PDB entry 8WMH | electron microscopy, 2.60 A resolution | chains A and O of the 4 polymer chains in the assembly

== Chain A ==
Molecule: deadCbCas9
Notes: engineered mutation(s): D9A, H837A
Chain sequence (1442 residues; row label = number of the first residue in the row):
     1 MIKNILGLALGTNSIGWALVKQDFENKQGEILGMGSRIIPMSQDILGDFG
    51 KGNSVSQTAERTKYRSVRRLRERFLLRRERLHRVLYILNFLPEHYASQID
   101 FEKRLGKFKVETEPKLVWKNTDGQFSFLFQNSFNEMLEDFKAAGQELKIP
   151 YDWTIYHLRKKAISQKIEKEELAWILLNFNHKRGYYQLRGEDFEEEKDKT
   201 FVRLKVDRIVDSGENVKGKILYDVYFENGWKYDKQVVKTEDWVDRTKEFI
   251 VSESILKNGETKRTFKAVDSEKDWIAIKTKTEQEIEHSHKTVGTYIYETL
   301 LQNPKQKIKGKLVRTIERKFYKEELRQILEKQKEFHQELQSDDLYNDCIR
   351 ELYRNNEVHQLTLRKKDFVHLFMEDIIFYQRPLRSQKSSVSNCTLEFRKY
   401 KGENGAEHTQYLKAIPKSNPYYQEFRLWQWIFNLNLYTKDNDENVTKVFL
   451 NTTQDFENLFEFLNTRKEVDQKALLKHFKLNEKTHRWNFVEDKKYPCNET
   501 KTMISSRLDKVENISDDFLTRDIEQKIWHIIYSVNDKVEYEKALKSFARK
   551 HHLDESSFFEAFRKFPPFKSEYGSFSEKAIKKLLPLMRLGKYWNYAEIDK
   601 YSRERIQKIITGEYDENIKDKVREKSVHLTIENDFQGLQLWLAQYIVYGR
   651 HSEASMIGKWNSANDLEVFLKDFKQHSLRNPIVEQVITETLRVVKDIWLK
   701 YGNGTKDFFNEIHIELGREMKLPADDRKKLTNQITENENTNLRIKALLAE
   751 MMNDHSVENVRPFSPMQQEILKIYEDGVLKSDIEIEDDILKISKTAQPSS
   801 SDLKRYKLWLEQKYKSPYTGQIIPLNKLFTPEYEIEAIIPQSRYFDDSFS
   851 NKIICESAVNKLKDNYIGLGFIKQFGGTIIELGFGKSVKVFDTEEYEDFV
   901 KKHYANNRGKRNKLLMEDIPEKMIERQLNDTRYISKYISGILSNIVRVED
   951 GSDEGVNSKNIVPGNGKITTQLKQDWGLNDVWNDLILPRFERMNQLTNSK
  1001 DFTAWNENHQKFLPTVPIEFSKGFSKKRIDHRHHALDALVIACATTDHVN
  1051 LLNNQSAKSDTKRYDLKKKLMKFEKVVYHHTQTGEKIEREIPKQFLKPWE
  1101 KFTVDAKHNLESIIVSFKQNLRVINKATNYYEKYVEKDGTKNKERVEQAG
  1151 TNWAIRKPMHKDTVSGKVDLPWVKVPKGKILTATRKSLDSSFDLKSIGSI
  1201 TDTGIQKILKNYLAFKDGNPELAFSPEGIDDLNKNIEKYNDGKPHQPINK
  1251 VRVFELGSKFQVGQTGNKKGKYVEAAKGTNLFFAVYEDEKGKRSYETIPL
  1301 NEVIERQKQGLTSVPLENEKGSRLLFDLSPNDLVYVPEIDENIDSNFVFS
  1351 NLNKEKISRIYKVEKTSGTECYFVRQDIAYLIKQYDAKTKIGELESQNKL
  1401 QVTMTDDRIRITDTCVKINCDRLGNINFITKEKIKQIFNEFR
Unresolved in the structure: 718-929, 1074-1091, 1429-1442

== Chain O ==
Molecule: sgRNA
Sequence (127 nucleotides; each row starts with the number of its first residue):
     1 GAGAAUGUCGGGGAGCCGAGGUUGUGAAUUGCUUUCAAAAAUUAUUGAGA
    51 AAUAAUUUUGAAAAGCAAUUCACAAUAAGGAUUAUUCCGUUGUGAAAACA
   101 UUCAAGGCGGGGCAACUCGCCUUUUUU
Unresolved in the structure: 1-12, 38-59, 124-127

== How chain A and chain O interact ==
Pairs across the interface - 272 pairs, chain A then chain O:
  Ser56(A) - G13(O)  hydrogen bond to the phosphate
  Thr58(A) - G13(O)  hydrogen bond to the phosphate
  Thr58(A) - U91(O)  sugar contact
  Arg61(A) - G89(O)  salt bridge to the phosphate
  Arg61(A) - U90(O)  salt bridge to the phosphate
  Arg61(A) - U91(O)  sugar contact
  Thr62(A) - A14(O)  hydrogen bond to the phosphate
  Thr62(A) - G15(O)  phosphate contact
  Tyr64(A) - U90(O)  stacking on the base
  Arg65(A) - G15(O)  salt bridge to the phosphate
  Arg68(A) - A77(O)  phosphate contact
  Arg68(A) - G89(O)  hydrogen bond to the base
  Arg68(A) - U90(O)  salt bridge to the phosphate
  Arg69(A) - G15(O)  salt bridge to the phosphate
  Arg69(A) - C16(O)  salt bridge to the phosphate
  Arg69(A) - C88(O)  salt bridge to the phosphate
  Leu70(A) - C17(O)  sugar contact
  Leu70(A) - G18(O)  phosphate contact
  Arg71(A) - A75(O)  salt bridge to the phosphate
  Arg71(A) - U76(O)  salt bridge to the phosphate
  Glu72(A) - C87(O)  base contact
  Glu72(A) - C88(O)  hydrogen bond to the base
  Glu72(A) - G89(O)  base contact
  Arg73(A) - C16(O)  salt bridge to the phosphate
  Arg73(A) - C17(O)  salt bridge to the phosphate
  Arg73(A) - C87(O)  salt bridge to the phosphate
  Leu75(A) - A75(O)  phosphate contact
  Leu76(A) - A84(O)  base contact
  Leu76(A) - U85(O)  sugar contact
  Leu76(A) - U86(O)  base contact
  Arg78(A) - A74(O)  salt bridge to the phosphate
  Arg78(A) - A75(O)  salt bridge to the phosphate
  Arg80(A) - A84(O)  base contact
  Arg80(A) - U85(O)  hydrogen bond to the sugar
  Arg83(A) - U83(O)  hydrogen bond to the base
  Lys103(A) - U83(O)  base contact
  Arg104(A) - U82(O)  base contact
  Arg104(A) - U83(O)  base contact
  Leu105(A) - U83(O)  hydrogen bond to the base
  Lys107(A) - U82(O)  base contact
  Glu113(A) - G24(O)  hydrogen bond to the base
  Glu113(A) - A74(O)  sugar contact
  Lys115(A) - U25(O)  hydrogen bond to the sugar
  Lys115(A) - G26(O)  sugar contact
  Trp118(A) - G26(O)  sugar contact
  Trp118(A) - A27(O)  sugar contact
  Phe125(A) - G26(O)  sugar contact
  Lys148(A) - A28(O)  hydrogen bond to the sugar
  Lys148(A) - U29(O)  salt bridge to the phosphate
  Ile149(A) - A28(O)  sugar contact
  Pro150(A) - A28(O)  sugar contact
  Pro150(A) - U70(O)  base contact
  Tyr151(A) - A27(O)  sugar contact
  Asp152(A) - G26(O)  hydrogen bond to the base
  Asp152(A) - C71(O)  hydrogen bond to the sugar
  Asp152(A) - A72(O)  sugar contact
  Trp153(A) - U70(O)  hydrogen bond to the sugar
  Trp153(A) - C71(O)  hydrogen bond to the sugar
  Ile155(A) - A72(O)  sugar contact
  Tyr156(A) - C71(O)  phosphate contact
  Tyr156(A) - A72(O)  hydrogen bond to the phosphate
  Trp174(A) - A72(O)  hydrogen bond to the sugar
  Asn178(A) - C73(O)  hydrogen bond to the phosphate
  His181(A) - C73(O)  salt bridge to the phosphate
  His181(A) - A74(O)  salt bridge to the phosphate
  Lys182(A) - A19(O)  phosphate contact
  Lys182(A) - G20(O)  salt bridge to the phosphate
  Arg183(A) - C17(O)  hydrogen bond to the phosphate
  Arg183(A) - G18(O)  salt bridge to the phosphate
  Arg183(A) - A19(O)  phosphate contact
  Gly184(A) - G18(O)  sugar contact
  Gly184(A) - A19(O)  phosphate contact
  Leu188(A) - C16(O)  sugar contact
  Lys305(A) - U70(O)  sugar contact
  Gln306(A) - U70(O)  phosphate contact
  Lys307(A) - G21(O)  salt bridge to the phosphate
  Lys307(A) - U70(O)  phosphate contact
  Lys307(A) - C71(O)  phosphate contact
  Ile308(A) - C71(O)  hydrogen bond to the phosphate
  Lys309(A) - G20(O)  phosphate contact
  Lys309(A) - C71(O)  hydrogen bond to the phosphate
  Lys309(A) - A72(O)  phosphate contact
  Gly310(A) - G20(O)  hydrogen bond to the phosphate
  Val313(A) - G20(O)  phosphate contact
  Arg314(A) - A19(O)  sugar contact
  Thr315(A) - G18(O)  sugar contact
  Thr315(A) - A19(O)  hydrogen bond to the sugar
  Arg318(A) - C17(O)  hydrogen bond to the sugar
  Arg318(A) - G18(O)  sugar contact
  Leu352(A) - A84(O)  phosphate contact
  Tyr353(A) - U85(O)  base contact
  Arg354(A) - U83(O)  hydrogen bond to the sugar
  Arg354(A) - A84(O)  phosphate contact
  Asn355(A) - A84(O)  hydrogen bond to the phosphate
  Asn356(A) - U85(O)  hydrogen bond to the phosphate
  Asn356(A) - A115(O)  hydrogen bond to the sugar
  Val358(A) - A114(O)  sugar contact
  Val358(A) - A115(O)  sugar contact
  His359(A) - A115(O)  base contact
  Thr362(A) - C113(O)  hydrogen bond to the sugar
  Thr362(A) - A114(O)  hydrogen bond to the base
  Lys365(A) - C113(O)  base contact
  Lys366(A) - C113(O)  hydrogen bond to the base
  Asp375(A) - U85(O)  hydrogen bond to the base
  Tyr379(A) - U85(O)  stacking on the base
  Gln380(A) - C16(O)  hydrogen bond to the sugar
  Gln380(A) - C17(O)  sugar contact
  Arg381(A) - C16(O)  hydrogen bond to the sugar
  Arg381(A) - C17(O)  salt bridge to the phosphate
  Arg381(A) - U86(O)  salt bridge to the phosphate
  Pro382(A) - C16(O)  sugar contact
  Leu383(A) - G15(O)  base contact
  Leu383(A) - C16(O)  sugar contact
  Arg384(A) - G15(O)  hydrogen bond to the sugar
  Arg384(A) - C16(O)  salt bridge to the phosphate
  Arg384(A) - C87(O)  salt bridge to the phosphate
  Ser385(A) - C118(O)  hydrogen bond to the phosphate
  Gln386(A) - A14(O)  sugar contact
  Lys387(A) - C118(O)  hydrogen bond to the phosphate
  Lys387(A) - G119(O)  salt bridge to the phosphate
  Ser388(A) - C103(O)  phosphate contact
  Arg398(A) - C121(O)  salt bridge to the phosphate
  Arg398(A) - U122(O)  salt bridge to the phosphate
  Lys399(A) - U123(O)  base contact
  Tyr400(A) - A104(O)  stacking on the base
  Tyr400(A) - U123(O)  sugar contact
  Lys401(A) - U123(O)  hydrogen bond to the sugar
  Glu403(A) - A104(O)  hydrogen bond to the sugar
  Gln410(A) - A104(O)  hydrogen bond to the base
  Gln410(A) - U123(O)  hydrogen bond to the base
  Lys526(A) - G110(O)  sugar contact
  His529(A) - G109(O)  hydrogen bond to the base
  His529(A) - G110(O)  base contact
  His529(A) - C118(O)  hydrogen bond to the base
  Ile530(A) - G110(O)  sugar contact
  Ile530(A) - G111(O)  sugar contact
  Tyr532(A) - C118(O)  sugar contact
  Tyr532(A) - G119(O)  phosphate contact
  Ser533(A) - G110(O)  base contact
  Ser533(A) - C118(O)  sugar contact
  Glu539(A) - G111(O)  sugar contact
  Glu539(A) - G112(O)  hydrogen bond to the sugar
  Glu539(A) - A114(O)  hydrogen bond to the base
  Lys542(A) - G112(O)  sugar contact
  Ala543(A) - G111(O)  sugar contact
  Ser546(A) - G112(O)  hydrogen bond to the phosphate
  Lys550(A) - G111(O)  salt bridge to the phosphate
  Glu577(A) - C120(O)  sugar contact
  Lys578(A) - C121(O)  phosphate contact
  Lys578(A) - U122(O)  salt bridge to the phosphate
  Lys581(A) - C120(O)  phosphate contact
  Lys674(A) - A100(O)  hydrogen bond to the sugar
  Gln675(A) - U91(O)  hydrogen bond to the base
  Gln675(A) - A100(O)  base contact
  His676(A) - G13(O)  sugar contact
  Pro681(A) - G13(O)  phosphate contact
  Gln685(A) - G92(O)  hydrogen bond to the phosphate
  Gln685(A) - U93(O)  phosphate contact
  Arg692(A) - U93(O)  hydrogen bond to the phosphate
  Arg692(A) - G94(O)  salt bridge to the phosphate
  Lys1118(A) - U93(O)  salt bridge to the phosphate
  Arg1122(A) - G92(O)  salt bridge to the phosphate
  Arg1122(A) - U93(O)  salt bridge to the phosphate
  Ile1124(A) - A97(O)  base contact
  Asn1125(A) - G92(O)  hydrogen bond to the base
  Asn1125(A) - U93(O)  hydrogen bond to the base
  Asn1125(A) - A97(O)  base contact
  Asn1125(A) - A98(O)  hydrogen bond to the base
  Lys1126(A) - A97(O)  sugar contact
  Lys1126(A) - A98(O)  phosphate contact
  Lys1126(A) - C99(O)  base contact
  Ala1127(A) - C88(O)  sugar contact
  Thr1128(A) - C88(O)  sugar contact
  Thr1128(A) - U101(O)  base contact
  Asn1129(A) - G80(O)  base contact
  Asn1129(A) - C87(O)  hydrogen bond to the sugar
  Asn1129(A) - C88(O)  sugar contact
  Tyr1130(A) - C87(O)  sugar contact
  Tyr1130(A) - U102(O)  base contact
  Tyr1131(A) - A81(O)  sugar contact
  Tyr1131(A) - U82(O)  sugar contact
  Tyr1131(A) - U86(O)  base contact
  Glu1132(A) - U86(O)  hydrogen bond to the sugar
  Lys1133(A) - U82(O)  hydrogen bond to the phosphate
  Lys1133(A) - U83(O)  salt bridge to the phosphate
  Tyr1134(A) - A84(O)  sugar contact
  Lys1143(A) - A84(O)  hydrogen bond to the phosphate
  Lys1143(A) - U85(O)  salt bridge to the phosphate
  Lys1143(A) - C116(O)  salt bridge to the phosphate
  Arg1145(A) - U102(O)  hydrogen bond to the base
  Gln1148(A) - G80(O)  hydrogen bond to the sugar
  Gln1148(A) - A81(O)  hydrogen bond to the sugar
  Asn1152(A) - G79(O)  hydrogen bond to the base
  Asn1152(A) - G80(O)  sugar contact
  Asn1152(A) - C88(O)  hydrogen bond to the base
  Trp1153(A) - A78(O)  hydrogen bond to the base
  Trp1153(A) - A97(O)  sugar contact
  Ala1154(A) - G89(O)  sugar contact
  Ile1155(A) - A77(O)  hydrogen bond to the base
  Ile1155(A) - A78(O)  base contact
  Ile1155(A) - G89(O)  hydrogen bond to the sugar
  Ile1155(A) - U90(O)  sugar contact
  Arg1156(A) - U90(O)  sugar contact
  Arg1156(A) - U91(O)  salt bridge to the phosphate
  Arg1156(A) - G92(O)  salt bridge to the phosphate
  Lys1157(A) - A77(O)  hydrogen bond to the base
  Lys1157(A) - U90(O)  sugar contact
  Pro1158(A) - A77(O)  base contact
  Pro1158(A) - U90(O)  base contact
  Met1159(A) - A77(O)  hydrogen bond to the base
  Met1159(A) - A78(O)  sugar contact
  His1160(A) - A77(O)  hydrogen bond to the sugar
  Val1164(A) - U22(O)  hydrogen bond to the sugar
  Val1164(A) - U23(O)  sugar contact
  Gly1166(A) - U23(O)  phosphate contact
  Gly1166(A) - G24(O)  phosphate contact
  Val1168(A) - C66(O)  phosphate contact
  Val1168(A) - A67(O)  phosphate contact
  Asp1169(A) - G65(O)  hydrogen bond to the sugar
  Asp1169(A) - C66(O)  phosphate contact
  Leu1170(A) - C66(O)  sugar contact
  Pro1171(A) - G65(O)  sugar contact
  Ala1183(A) - A67(O)  phosphate contact
  Thr1184(A) - U22(O)  phosphate contact
  Thr1184(A) - U23(O)  phosphate contact
  Arg1185(A) - U22(O)  salt bridge to the phosphate
  Arg1185(A) - U23(O)  hydrogen bond to the phosphate
  Arg1185(A) - A68(O)  salt bridge to the phosphate
  Arg1185(A) - U69(O)  salt bridge to the phosphate
  Thr1201(A) - C66(O)  hydrogen bond to the sugar
  Thr1201(A) - A67(O)  hydrogen bond to the phosphate
  Asp1202(A) - G31(O)  hydrogen bond to the base
  Asp1202(A) - C66(O)  hydrogen bond to the sugar
  Asp1202(A) - A67(O)  hydrogen bond to the sugar
  Thr1203(A) - C32(O)  hydrogen bond to the sugar
  Gly1204(A) - C32(O)  sugar contact
  Ile1205(A) - A67(O)  sugar contact
  Lys1243(A) - C32(O)  salt bridge to the phosphate
  Pro1244(A) - U30(O)  hydrogen bond to the sugar
  Pro1244(A) - G31(O)  phosphate contact
  His1245(A) - U30(O)  sugar contact
  His1245(A) - G31(O)  sugar contact
  His1245(A) - A68(O)  sugar contact
  Gln1246(A) - U29(O)  hydrogen bond to the base
  Gln1246(A) - A68(O)  hydrogen bond to the sugar
  Gln1246(A) - U69(O)  sugar contact
  Pro1247(A) - A68(O)  hydrogen bond to the sugar
  Pro1247(A) - U69(O)  sugar contact
  Asn1249(A) - U69(O)  phosphate contact
  Lys1250(A) - G21(O)  hydrogen bond to the phosphate
  Lys1250(A) - U22(O)  salt bridge to the phosphate
  Lys1250(A) - A68(O)  sugar contact
  Lys1250(A) - U69(O)  hydrogen bond to the phosphate
  Arg1252(A) - U23(O)  salt bridge to the phosphate
  Arg1252(A) - G24(O)  salt bridge to the phosphate
  Arg1252(A) - A67(O)  salt bridge to the phosphate
  Arg1252(A) - A68(O)  phosphate contact
  Val1262(A) - A78(O)  sugar contact
  Gly1263(A) - A78(O)  phosphate contact
  Gln1264(A) - G79(O)  phosphate contact
  Thr1265(A) - G79(O)  hydrogen bond to the phosphate
  Asn1267(A) - A74(O)  hydrogen bond to the base
  Asn1267(A) - A75(O)  sugar contact
  Lys1268(A) - A75(O)  sugar contact
  Lys1268(A) - A78(O)  salt bridge to the phosphate
  Lys1268(A) - G79(O)  salt bridge to the phosphate
  Gly1270(A) - U23(O)  hydrogen bond to the sugar
  Lys1271(A) - U23(O)  sugar contact
  Lys1271(A) - A75(O)  hydrogen bond to the base
  Gln1307(A) - A97(O)  base contact
  Lys1308(A) - A78(O)  base contact
  Arg1422(A) - G94(O)  salt bridge to the phosphate
Also at the interface, not in a pair above, chain A (172 interface residues in all): Gln57, Phe74, Arg77, Phe108, Pro114, Tyr185, Tyr186, Leu412, Val534, Glu689, Ala1149, Thr1151, Ser1165, Lys1167, Asn1240, Ile1248, Val1251, Ile1304
Also at the interface, not in a pair above, chain O (74 interface residues in all): A105, U117

== Summary ==
172 residues of chain A face 74 of chain O across their interface; the contacts include 87 hydrogen bonds, 49
salt bridges and 3 aromatic stacking contacts. Polar pairs include Arg68(A)-G89(O), Glu72(A)-C88(O) and
Arg83(A)-U83(O).
Here chain A is deadCbCas9 and chain O is sgRNA. Entry 8WMH (Structure of CbCas9 bound to 6-nucleotide
complementary DNA substrate) was determined by electron microscopy, deposited together with 8IYQ, 8WMM, 8WMN
and 8WR4.
